Entry 9P4V (electron microscopy, 2.08 A resolution); this record covers chains A and U of the 12 polymer chains in the assembly.

[Chain A]
Name: Fatty acid synthase subunit beta
Source organism: Saccharomyces cerevisiae
Notes: EC 2.3.1.86, 4.2.1.59, 1.3.1.9, 2.3.1.38, 2.3.1.39, 3.1.2.14
Reference sequence: P07149 (FAS1_YEAST); residue numbers follow UniProt; this construct covers 1-2051
Amino-acid sequence (2051 residues; each row starts with the number of its first residue):
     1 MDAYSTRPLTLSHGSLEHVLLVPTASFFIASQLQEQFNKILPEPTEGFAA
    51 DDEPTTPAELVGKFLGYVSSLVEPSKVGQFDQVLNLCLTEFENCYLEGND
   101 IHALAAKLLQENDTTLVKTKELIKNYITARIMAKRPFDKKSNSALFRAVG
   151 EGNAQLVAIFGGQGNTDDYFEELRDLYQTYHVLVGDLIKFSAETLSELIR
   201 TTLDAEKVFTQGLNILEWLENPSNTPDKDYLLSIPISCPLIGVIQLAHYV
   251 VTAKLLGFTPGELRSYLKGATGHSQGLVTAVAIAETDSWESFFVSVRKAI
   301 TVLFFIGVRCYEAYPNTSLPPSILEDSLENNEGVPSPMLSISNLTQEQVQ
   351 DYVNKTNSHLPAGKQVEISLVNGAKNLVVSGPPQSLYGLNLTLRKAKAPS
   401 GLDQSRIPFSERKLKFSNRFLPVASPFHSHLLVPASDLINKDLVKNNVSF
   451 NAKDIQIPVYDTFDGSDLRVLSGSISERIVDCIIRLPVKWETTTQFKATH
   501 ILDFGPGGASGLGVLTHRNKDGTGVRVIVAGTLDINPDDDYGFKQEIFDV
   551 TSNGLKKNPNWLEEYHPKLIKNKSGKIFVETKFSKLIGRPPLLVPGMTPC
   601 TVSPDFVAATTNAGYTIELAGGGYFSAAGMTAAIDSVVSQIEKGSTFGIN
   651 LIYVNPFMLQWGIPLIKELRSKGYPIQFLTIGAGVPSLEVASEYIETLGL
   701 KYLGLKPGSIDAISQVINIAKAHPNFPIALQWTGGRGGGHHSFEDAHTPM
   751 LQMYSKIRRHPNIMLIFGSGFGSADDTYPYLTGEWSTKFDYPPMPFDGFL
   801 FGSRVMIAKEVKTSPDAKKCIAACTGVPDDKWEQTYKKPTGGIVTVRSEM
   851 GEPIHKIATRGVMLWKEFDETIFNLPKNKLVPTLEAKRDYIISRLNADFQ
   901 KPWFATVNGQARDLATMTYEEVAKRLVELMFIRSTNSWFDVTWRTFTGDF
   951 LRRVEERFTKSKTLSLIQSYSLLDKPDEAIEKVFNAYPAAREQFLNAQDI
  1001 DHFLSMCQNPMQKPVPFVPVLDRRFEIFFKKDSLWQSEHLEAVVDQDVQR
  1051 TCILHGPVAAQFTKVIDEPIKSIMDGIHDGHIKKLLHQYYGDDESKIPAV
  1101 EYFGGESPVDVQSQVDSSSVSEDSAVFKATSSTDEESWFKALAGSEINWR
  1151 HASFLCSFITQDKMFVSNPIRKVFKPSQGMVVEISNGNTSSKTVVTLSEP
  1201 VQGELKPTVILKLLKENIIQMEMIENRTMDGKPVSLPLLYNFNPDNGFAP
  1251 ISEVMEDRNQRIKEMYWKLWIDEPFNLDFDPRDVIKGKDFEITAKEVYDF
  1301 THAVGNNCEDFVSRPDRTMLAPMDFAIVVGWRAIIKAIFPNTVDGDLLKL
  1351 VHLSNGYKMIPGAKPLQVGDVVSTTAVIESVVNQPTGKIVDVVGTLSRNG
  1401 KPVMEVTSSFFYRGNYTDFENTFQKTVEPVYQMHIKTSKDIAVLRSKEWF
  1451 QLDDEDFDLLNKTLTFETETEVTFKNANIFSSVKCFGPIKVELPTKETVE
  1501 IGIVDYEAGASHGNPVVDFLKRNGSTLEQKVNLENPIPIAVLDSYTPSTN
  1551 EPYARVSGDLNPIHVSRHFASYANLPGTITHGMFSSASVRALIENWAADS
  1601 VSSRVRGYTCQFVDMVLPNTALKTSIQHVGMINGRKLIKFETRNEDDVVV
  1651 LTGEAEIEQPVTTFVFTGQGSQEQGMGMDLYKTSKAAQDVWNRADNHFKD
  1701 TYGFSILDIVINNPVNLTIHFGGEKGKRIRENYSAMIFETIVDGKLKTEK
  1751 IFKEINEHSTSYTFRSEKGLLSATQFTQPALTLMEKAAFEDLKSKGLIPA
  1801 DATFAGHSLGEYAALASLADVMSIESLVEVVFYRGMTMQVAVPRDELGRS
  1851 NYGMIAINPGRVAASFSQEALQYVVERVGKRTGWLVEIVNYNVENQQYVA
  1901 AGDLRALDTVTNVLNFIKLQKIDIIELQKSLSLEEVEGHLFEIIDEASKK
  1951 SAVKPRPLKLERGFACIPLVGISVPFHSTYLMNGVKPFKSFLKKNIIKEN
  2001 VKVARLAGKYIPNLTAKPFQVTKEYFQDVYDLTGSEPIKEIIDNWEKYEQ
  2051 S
Disordered / not traced: 1-4, 75-77, 1110-1122, 1922-1961, 2051
Ligand contacts: FMN (flavin mononucleotide): Pro595, Gly596, Met597, Thr598, Pro599, Cys600, Asn650, Ile652, Gly682, Ala683, Lys706, Thr733, Arg736, Gly737, Gly738, Gly739, Ser769, Gly770, Phe771, Leu800, Phe801, Gly802, Ser803, Met806, Leu1054, Gly1056, Ala1059
Swiss-Prot annotation at these positions:
  - active site: Ser274 (For acetyltransferase activity), Ser1808 (For malonyltransferase activity)
  - modified residue: Met1 (N-acetylmethionine), Thr733 (Phosphothreonine), Ser1121 (Phosphoserine)
  - cross-link: Lys1364 (Glycyl lysine isopeptide (Lys-Gly) (interchain with G-Cter in ubiquitin))

[Chain U]
Name: Fatty acid synthase subunit alpha
Source organism: Saccharomyces cerevisiae
Notes: EC 2.3.1.86, 1.1.1.100, 2.3.1.41
Reference sequence: P19097 (FAS2_YEAST); residue numbers follow UniProt; this construct covers 1-1887
Amino-acid sequence (1887 residues; row label = number of the first residue in the row):
     1 MKPEVEQELAHILLTELLAYQFASPVRWIETQDVFLKDFNTERVVEIGPS
    51 PTLAGMAQRTLKNKYESYDAALSLHREILCYSKDAKEIYYTPDPSELAAK
   101 EEPAKEEAPAPTPAASAPAPAAAAPAPVAAAAPAAAAAEIADEPVKASLL
   151 LHVLVAHKLKKSLDSIPMSKTIKDLVGGKSTVQNEILGDLGKEFGTTPEK
   201 PEETPLEELAETFQDTFSGALGKQSSSLLSRLISSKMPGGFTITVARKYL
   251 QTRWGLPSGRQDGVLLVALSNEPAARLGSEADAKAFLDSMAQKYASIVGV
   301 DLSSAASASGAAGAGAAAGAAMIDAGALEEITKDHKVLARQQLQVLARYL
   351 KMDLDNGERKFLKEKDTVAELQAQLDYLNAELGEFFVNGVATSFSRKKAR
   401 TFDSSWNWAKQSLLSLYFEIIHGVLKNVDREVVSEAINIMNRSNDALIKF
   451 MEYHISNTDETKGENYQLVKTLGEQLIENCKQVLDVDPVYKDVAKPTGPK
   501 TAIDKNGNITYSEEPREKVRKLSQYVQEMALGGPITKESQPTIEEDLTRV
   551 YKAISAQADKQDISSSTRVEFEKLYSDLMKFLESSKEIDPSQTTQLAGMD
   601 VEDALDKDSTKEVASLPNKSTISKTVSSTIPRETIPFLHLRKKTPAGDWK
   651 YDRQLSSLFLDGLEKAAFNGVTFKDKYVLITGAGKGSIGAEVLQGLLQGG
   701 AKVVVTTSRFSKQVTDYYQSIYAKYGAKGSTLIVVPFNQGSKQDVEALIE
   751 FIYDTEKNGGLGWDLDAIIPFAAIPEQGIELEHIDSKSEFAHRIMLTNIL
   801 RMMGCVKKQKSARGIETRPAQVILPMSPNHGTFGGDGMYSESKLSLETLF
   851 NRWHSESWANQLTVCGAIIGWTRGTGLMSANNIIAEGIEKMGVRTFSQKE
   901 MAFNLLGLLTPEVVELCQKSPVMADLNGGLQFVPELKEFTAKLRKELVET
   951 SEVRKAVSIETALEHKVVNGNSADAAYAQVEIQPRANIQLDFPELKPYKQ
  1001 VKQIAPAELEGLLDLERVIVVTGFAEVGPWGSARTRWEMEAFGEFSLEGC
  1051 VEMAWIMGFISYHNGNLKGRPYTGWVDSKTKEPVDDKDVKAKYETSILEH
  1101 SGIRLIEPELFNGYNPEKKEMIQEVIVEEDLEPFEASKETAEQFKHQHGD
  1151 KVDIFEIPETGEYSVKLLKGATLYIPKALRFDRLVAGQIPTGWNAKTYGI
  1201 SDDIISQVDPITLFVLVSVVEAFIASGITDPYEMYKYVHVSEVGNCSGSG
  1251 MGGVSALRGMFKDRFKDEPVQNDILQESFINTMSAWVNMLLISSSGPIKT
  1301 PVGACATSVESVDIGVETILSGKARICIVGGYDDFQEEGSFEFGNMKATS
  1351 NTLEEFEHGRTPAEMSRPATTTRNGFMEAQGAGIQIIMQADLALKMGVPI
  1401 YGIVAMAATATDKIGRSVPAPGKGILTTAREHHSSVKYASPNLNMKYRKR
  1451 QLVTREAQIKDWVENELEALKLEAEEIPSEDQNEFLLERTREIHNEAESQ
  1501 LRAAQQQWGNDFYKRDPRIAPLRGALATYGLTIDDLGVASFHGTSTKAND
  1551 KNESATINEMMKHLGRSEGNPVIGVFQKFLTGHPKGAAGAWMMNGALQIL
  1601 NSGIIPGNRNADNVDKILEQFEYVLYPSKTLKTDGVRAVSITSFGFGQKG
  1651 GQAIVVHPDYLYGAITEDRYNEYVAKVSAREKSAYKFFHNGMIYNKLFVS
  1701 KEHAPYTDELEEDVYLDPLARVSKDKKSGSLTFNSKNIQSKDSYINANTI
  1751 ETAKMIENMTKEKVSNGGVGVDVELITSINVENDTFIERNFTPQEIEYCS
  1801 AQPSVQSSFAGTWSAKEAVFKSLGVKSLGGGAALKDIEIVRVNKNAPAVE
  1851 LHGNAKKAAEEAGVTDVKVSISHDDLQAVAVAVSTKK
Disordered / not traced: 95-328, 539-623, 972-978, 1475-1481, 1745-1887
Covalent attachments: Palmitoyl-CoA (PKZ) linked to Arg520
Ligand contacts:
  - NADPH (NDP; NADPH dihydro-nicotinamide-adenine-dinucleotide phosphate): Gly682, Gly684, Ser687, Ile688, Gly689, Thr707, Ser708, Arg709, Phe737, Asn738, Gln739, Gly740, Phe771, Ala772, Ala773, Ile774, Ile794, Pro825, Met826, Ser827, Tyr839, Lys843, Ile869, Gly870, Thr872, Thr875, Gly876, Leu877, Met878
  - Palmitoyl-CoA (PKZ): Leu413, Leu414, Leu416, Tyr417, Ile420, Arg430, Val432, Val433, Ala436, Ile437, Met440, Phe450, Met451, His454, Ile455, Val469, Leu472, Gly473, Gln475, Leu476, Asn479, Lys491, Val493, Lys521
Swiss-Prot annotation at these positions:
  - active site (For beta-ketoacyl synthase activity): Cys1305, His1542, His1583
  - binding site (acetyl-CoA): Asp1772 to Glu1774, Tyr1798, Ser1808, Glu1817 to Ser1827, Arg1841 to Lys1844, Ile1871 to His1873
  - binding site (Mg(2+)): Asp1772, Val1773, Glu1774, Ser1872, His1873
  - modified residue: Ser50 (Phosphoserine), Ser180 (O-(pantetheine 4'-phosphoryl)serine), Ser523 (Phosphoserine), Ser958 (Phosphoserine), Ser1440 (Phosphoserine)
  - cross-link: Lys37 (Glycyl lysine isopeptide (Lys-Gly) (interchain with G-Cter in ubiquitin))

[How chain A and chain U interact]
Pairs across the interface (8):
  His1720(A) with Thr817(U), hydrogen bond (backbone-side chain); Arg818(U)
  Phe1721(A) with Thr817(U)
  Gly1722(A) with Thr817(U), hydrogen bond (backbone-backbone)
  Gly1723(A) with Gln918(U), hydrogen bond (backbone-side chain)
  Gly1726(A) with Thr817(U)
  Lys1727(A) with Glu915(U), salt bridge; Gln918(U), hydrogen bond
Other interface residues (no listed pair), chain A (7 interface residues in all): Lys1725
Other interface residues (no listed pair), chain U (6 interface residues in all): Glu816, Pro819

[Overview]
The interface between chain A and chain U involves 7 residues on one side and 6 on the other; the contacts
include 4 hydrogen bonds and 1 salt bridge. Among the polar pairs are Lys1727(A)-Glu915(U),
His1720(A)-Thr817(U) and Gly1723(A)-Gln918(U). Bound to chain A: flavin mononucleotide.
Chain A is Fatty acid synthase subunit beta and chain U is Fatty acid synthase subunit alpha, both from
Saccharomyces cerevisiae; the structure, Atomic model of wild type S. cerevisiae Fatty Acid Synthase (FAS) in
complex with Palmitoyl-CoA (in ..., was determined by electron microscopy together with 9D49, 9P4W, 9D47, 9D48
and 9D4A from the same study.
